PDB entry 7PAR | electron microscopy, 8.20 A resolution (very low resolution: no residue pairs are listed; an interface is given only as per-side residue counts) | chains H and 5 of the 56 polymer chains in the assembly

# Chain H
Molecule: 30S ribosomal protein S9
Organism: Mycoplasma pneumoniae M129
UniProtKB: P75179 (RS9_MYCPN); residue numbers follow UniProt; this construct covers 1-132
Amino-acid sequence (132 residues; each row starts with the number of its first residue):
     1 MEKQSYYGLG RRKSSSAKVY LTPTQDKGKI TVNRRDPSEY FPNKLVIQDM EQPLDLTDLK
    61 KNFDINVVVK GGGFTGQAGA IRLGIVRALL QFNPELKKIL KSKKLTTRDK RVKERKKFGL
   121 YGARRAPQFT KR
Not modelled in the structure: 1-3, 132

# Chain 5
Molecule: 16S ribosomal RNA
Organism: Mycoplasma pneumoniae M129
Sequence (1520 nucleotides; row label = number of the first residue in the row):
     1 UUUUUCUGAG AGUUUGAUCC UGGCUCAGGA UUAACGCUGG CGGCAUGCCU AAUACAUGCA
    61 AGUCGAUCGA AAGUAGUAAU ACUUUAGAGG CGAACGGGUG AGUAACACGU AUCCAAUCUA
   121 CCUUAUAAUG GGGGAUAACU AGUUGAAAGA CUAGCUAAUA CCGCAUAAGA ACUUUGGUUC
   181 GCAUGAAUCA AAGUUGAAAG GACCUGCAAG GGUUCGUUAU UUGAUGAGGG UGCGCCAUAU
   241 CAGCUAGUUG GUGGGGUAAC GGCCUACCAA GGCAAUGACG UGUAGCUAUG CUGAGAAGUA
   301 GAAUAGCCAC AAUGGGACUG AGACACGGCC CAUACUCCUA CGGGAGGCAG CAGUAGGGAA
   361 UUUUUCACAA UGAGCGAAAG CUUGAUGGAG CAAUGCCGCG UGAACGAUGA AGGUCUUUAA
   421 GAUUGUAAAG UUCUUUUAUU UGGGAAGAAU GACUUUAGCA GGUAAUGGCU AGAGUUUGAC
   481 UGUACCAUUU UGAAUAAGUG ACGACUAACU AUGUGCCAGC AGUCGCGGUA AUACAUAGGU
   541 CGCAAGCGUU AUCCGGAUUU AUUGGGCGUA AAGCAAGCGC AGGCGGAUUG AAAAGUCUGG
   601 UGUUAAAGGC AGCUGCUUAA CAGUUGUAUG CAUUGGAAAC UAUUAAUCUA GAGUGUGGUA
   661 GGGAGUUUUG GAAUUUCAUG UGGAGCGGUG AAAUGCGUAG AUAUAUGAAG GAACACCAGU
   721 GGCGAAGGCG AAAACUUAGG CCAUUACUGA CGCUUAGGCU UGAAAGUGUG GGGAGCAAAU
   781 AGGAUUAGAU ACCCUAGUAG UCCACACCGU AAACGAUAGA UACUAGCUGU CGGGGCGAUC
   841 CCCUCGGUAG UGAAGUUAAC ACAUUAAGUA UCUCGCCUGG GUAGUACAUU CGCAAGAAUG
   901 AAACUCAAAC GGAAUUGACG GGGACCCGCA CAAGUGGUGG AGCAUGUUGC UUAAUUCGAC
   961 GGUACACGAA AAACCUUACC UAGACUUGAC AUCCUUGGCA AAGUUAUGGA AACAUAAUGG
  1021 AGGUUAACCG AGUGACAGGU GGUGCAUGGU UGUCGUCAGC UCGUGUCGUG AGAUGUUGGG
  1081 UUAAGUCCCG CAACGAGCGC AACCCUUAUC GUUAGUUACA UUGUCUAGCG AGACUGCUAA
  1141 UGCAAAUUGG AGGAAGGAAG GGAUGACGUC AAAUCAUCAU GCCCCUUAUG UCUAGGGCUG
  1201 CAAACGUGCU ACAAUGGCCA AUACAAACAG UCGCCAGCUU GUAAAAGUGA GCAAAUCUGU
  1261 AAAGUUGGUC UCAGUUCGGA UUGAGGGCUG CAAUUCGUCC UCAUGAAGUC GGAAUCACUA
  1321 GUAAUCGCGA AUCAGCUAUG UCGCGGUGAA UACGUUCUCG GGUCUUGUAC ACACCGCCCG
  1381 UCAAACUAUG AAAGCUGGUA AUAUUUAAAA ACGUGUUGCU AACCAUUAGG AAGCGCAUGU
  1441 CAAGGAUAGC ACCGGUGAUU GGAGUUAAGU CGUAACAAGG UACCCCUACG AGAACGUGGG
  1501 GGUGGAUCAC CUCCUUUCUA
Not modelled in the structure: 1-4, 181-184, 1020-1027, 1510-1520

# Interface between chain H and chain 5
At this resolution (8 A) residue pairs are not listed: 57 residues of chain H and 53 of chain 5 lie at the interface.

# Summary
Chain H and chain 5 form an interface of 57 and 53 residues respectively.
Here chain H is 30S ribosomal protein S9 and chain 5 is 16S ribosomal RNA, both from Mycoplasma pneumoniae
M129. Entry 7PAR (70S ribosome with EF-G, ap/P- and pe/E-site tRNAs in Mycoplasma pneumoniae cells) was
determined by electron microscopy, deposited together with 7OOC, 7OOD, 7P6Z, 7PAH, 7PAI, 7PAJ and 23 further
entries.
